PDB entry 5Y5Y | electron microscopy, 4.70 A resolution (low resolution: residue-level contacts below are approximate; hydrogen-bond / salt-bridge calls are withheld) | chains C and F of the 13 polymer chains in the assembly

== Chain C ==
Name: V-type ATP synthase alpha chain
Organism: Thermus thermophilus HB8
Notes: EC 3.6.3.14
UniProtKB: Q56403 (VATA_THET8); residues 1-578 here = UniProt positions 1-578
Sequence (578 residues; numbered 1 to 578; the number before each row is that of its first residue):
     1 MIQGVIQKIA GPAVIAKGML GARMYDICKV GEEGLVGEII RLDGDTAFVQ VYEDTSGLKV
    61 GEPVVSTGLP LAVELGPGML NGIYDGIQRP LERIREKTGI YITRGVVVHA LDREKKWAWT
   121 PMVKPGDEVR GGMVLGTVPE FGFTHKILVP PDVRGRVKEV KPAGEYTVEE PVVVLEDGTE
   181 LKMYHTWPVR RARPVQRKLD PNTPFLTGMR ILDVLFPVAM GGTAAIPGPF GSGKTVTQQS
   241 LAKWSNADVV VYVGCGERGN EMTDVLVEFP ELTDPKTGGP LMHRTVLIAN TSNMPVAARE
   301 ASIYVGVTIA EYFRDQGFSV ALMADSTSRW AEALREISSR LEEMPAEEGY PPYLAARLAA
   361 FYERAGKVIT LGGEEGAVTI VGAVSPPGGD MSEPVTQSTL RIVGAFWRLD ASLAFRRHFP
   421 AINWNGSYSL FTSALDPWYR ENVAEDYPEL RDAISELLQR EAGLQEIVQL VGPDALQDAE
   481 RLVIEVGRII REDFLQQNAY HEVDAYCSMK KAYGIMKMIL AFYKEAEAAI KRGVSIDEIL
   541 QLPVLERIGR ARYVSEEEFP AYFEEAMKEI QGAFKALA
Disordered / not traced: 578
Residues lining bound ligands: ADP (adenosine-5'-diphosphate): Pro229, Phe230, Gly231, Ser232, Gly233, Lys234, Thr235, Val236, Arg417, His418, Phe419

== Chain F ==
Name: V-type ATP synthase beta chain
Organism: Thermus thermophilus HB8
UniProtKB: Q56404 (VATB_THET8); numbering as in UniProt (aligned over 1-478)
Sequence (478 residues; numbered 1 to 478; the number before each row is that of its first residue):
     1 MDLLKKEYTG ITYISGPLLF VENAKDLAYG AIVDIKDGTG RVRGGQVIEV SEEYAVIQVF
    61 EETTGLDLAT TSVSLVEDVA RLGVSKEMLG RRFNGIGKPI DGLPPITPEK RLPITGLPLN
   121 PVARRKPEQF IQTGISTIDV MNTLVRGQKL PIFSGSGLPA NEIAAQIARQ ATVRPDLSGE
   181 GEKEEPFAVV FAAMGITQRE LSYFIQEFER TGALSRSVLF LNKADDPTIE RILTPRMALT
   241 VAEYLAFEHD YHVLVILTDM TNYCEALREI GAAREEIPGR RGYPGYMYTD LATIYERAGV
   301 VEGKKGSVTQ IPILSMPDDD RTHPIPDLTG YITEGQIQLS RELHRKGIYP PIDPLPSLSR
   361 LMNNGVGKGK TREDHKQVSD QLYSAYANGV DIRKLVAIIG EDALTENDRR YLQFADAFER
   421 FFINQGQQNR SIEESLQIAW ALLSMLPQGE LKRISKDHIG KYYGQKLEEI WGAPQALD
Disordered / not traced: 1-4, 464-478

== How chain C and chain F interact ==
Pairs across the interface (44):
  Leu20(C) with Leu68(F)
  Gly21(C) with Leu68(F); Ala69(F)
  Ala22(C) with Leu66(F)
  Arg23(C) with Gly65(F); Leu66(F)
  Met24(C) with Ile14(F); Thr63(F); Thr64(F); Gly65(F); Leu66(F)
  Tyr25(C) with Thr63(F)
  Arg41(C) with Tyr13(F); Ile14(F); Ser15(F)
  Leu42(C) with Tyr13(F); Ile14(F); Leu66(F)
  Asp43(C) with Thr12(F); Tyr13(F)
  Gly44(C) with Thr12(F); Leu68(F)
  Lys198(C) with Gln198(F)
  Asp200(C) with Ser202(F)
  Glu347(C) with Arg268(F); Arg281(F)
  Tyr353(C) with Glu269(F)
  Ala355(C) with Glu265(F)
  Ala359(C) with Ala224(F)
  Glu363(C) with Ile196(F); Thr197(F); Gln198(F); Asp225(F)
  Gln397(C) with Pro317(F); Asp318(F)
  Leu400(C) with Ser156(F)
  Arg401(C) with Thr261(F); Glu265(F)
  Tyr428(C) with Ser156(F); Gly157(F); Arg341(F)
  Leu430(C) with Arg199(F)
  Leu470(C) with Ala397(F); Gly400(F)
Other interface residues (no listed pair), chain C (28 interface residues in all): Asp45, Met344, Ala346, Pro352, Ala356
Other interface residues (no listed pair), chain F (37 interface residues in all): Asp67, Lys223, Thr228, Ala272, Glu275, Tyr283, Ser315, Ile398

== Summary ==
Chain C and chain F form an interface of 28 and 37 residues respectively. Bound to chain C: ADP.
Chain C is V-type ATP synthase alpha chain and chain F is V-type ATP synthase beta chain, both from Thermus
thermophilus HB8; the structure, V/A-type ATPase/synthase from Thermus thermophilus, peripheral domain,
rotational state 1, was determined by electron microscopy together with 5Y5X, 5Y5Z and 5Y60 from the same
study.
